6X0N - chains E and I of the 23 polymer chains in the assembly; structure by electron microscopy, 10.00 A resolution (very low resolution: no residue pairs are listed; an interface is given only as per-side residue counts).

Chain E:
Molecule: Histone H3.2
Organism: Xenopus laevis
UniProtKB: P84233 (H32_XENLA); residues 1-135 here correspond to UniProt positions 2-136 (UniProt number = residue number + 1)
Chain sequence (135 residues; each row starts with the number of its first residue):
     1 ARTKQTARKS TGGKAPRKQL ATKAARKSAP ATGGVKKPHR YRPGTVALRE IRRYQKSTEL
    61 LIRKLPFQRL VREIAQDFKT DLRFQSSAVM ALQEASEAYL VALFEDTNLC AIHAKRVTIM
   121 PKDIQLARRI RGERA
Disordered / not traced: 1-36, 135
Sequence notes: variant Ala102 (Gly103 in P84233)
UniProt features mapped onto this chain:
  - modified residue: Arg2 (Asymmetric dimethylarginine), Thr3 (Phosphothreonine), Lys4 (Allysine), Gln5 (5-glutamyl dopamine), Thr6 (Phosphothreonine), Arg8 (Citrulline), Lys9 (N6,N6,N6-trimethyllysine), Ser10 (ADP-ribosylserine), Thr11 (Phosphothreonine), Lys14 (N6-(2-hydroxyisobutyryl)lysine), Arg17 (Asymmetric dimethylarginine), Lys18 (N6-(2-hydroxyisobutyryl)lysine), Lys23 (N6-(2-hydroxyisobutyryl)lysine), Arg26 (Citrulline), Lys27 (N6,N6,N6-trimethyllysine), Ser28 (ADP-ribosylserine), Lys36 (N6,N6,N6-trimethyllysine), Lys37 (N6-methyllysine), Tyr41 (Phosphotyrosine), Lys56 (N6,N6,N6-trimethyllysine) and 8 more in UniProt
  - lipidation: Cys110 (S-palmitoyl cysteine)

Chain I:
Molecule: 167-nt DNA strand
Organism: synthetic construct
Sequence (167 nucleotides; numbered -83 to 83; the number before each row is that of its first residue; numbers below 1 keep their minus sign (DC-83 is residue -83)):
   -83 CAATACATGC ACAGGATGTA TATATCTGAC ACGTGCCTGG AGACTAGGGA GTAATCCCCT
   -23 TGGCGGTTAA AACGCGGGGG ACAGCGCGTA CGTGCGTTTA AGCGGTGCTA GAGCTGTCTA
    37 CGACCAATTG AGCGGCCTCG GCACCGGGAT TCTCCAGGGC ATCATAG
Disordered / not traced: 74-83

How chain E and chain I interact:
At this resolution (10 A) residue pairs are not listed: 18 residues of chain E and 14 of chain I lie at the interface.

In short:
18 residues of chain E and 14 residues of chain I are in contact.
Here chain E is Histone H3.2 (Xenopus laevis) and chain I is a 167-nt DNA strand (synthetic construct). Entry
6X0N (Bridging of double-strand DNA break activates PARP2/HPF1 to modify chromatin) was determined by electron
microscopy, deposited together with 6WZ5, 6WZ9, 6X0L and 6X0M.
